4JI6 - chains A and M of the 21 polymer chains in the assembly; structure by X-ray diffraction, 3.55 A resolution.

[Chain A]
Molecule: 16S rRNA
Organism: Thermus thermophilus
Sequence (1522 nucleotides; row label = number of the first residue in the row; note: 42 numbers in that range are skipped by the numbering (no residue carries them; nothing is unmodelled there); a row labelled like 190A-190L holds insertion residues (190A, then the next letters in order); numbering starts at 0):
     0 UUUGUUGGAG AGUUUGAUCC UGGCUCAGGG UGAACGCUGG CGGCGUGCCU AAGACAUGCA
    60 AGUCGUGCGG G
    73 CCGCGGGGUU UU
    88 ACUCCG
    95 UGGUC
   101 AGCGGCGGAC GGGUGAGUAA CGCGUGGGU
  129A G
   130 ACCUACCCGG AAGAGGGGGA CAACCCGGGG AAACUCGGGC UAAUCCCCCA UGUGGACCCG
   190 C
190A-190L CCCUUGGGGUGU
   191 GUCCAAAGGG CUUU
   216 GCCCGCUUCC GGAUGGGCCC GCGUCCCAUC AGCUAGUUGG UGGGGUAAUG GCCCACCAAG
   276 GCGACGACGG GUAGCCGGUC UGAGAGGAUG GCCGGCCACA GGGGCACUGA GACACGGGCC
   336 CCACUCCUAC GGGAGGCAGC AGUUAGGAAU CUUCCGCAAU GGGCGCAAGC CUGACGGAGC
   396 GACGCCGCUU GGAGGAAGAA GCCCUUCGGG GUGUAAACUC CUGAA
   442 CCCGGGACGA AACCCCCGAC GA
   474 GGGGACUGAC GGUACCGGG
   494 GUAAUAGCGC CGGCCAACUC CGUGCCAGCA GCCGCGGUAA UACGGAGGGC GCGAGCGUUA
   554 CCCGGAUUCA CUGGGCGUAA AGGGCGUGUA GGCGGCCUGG GGCGUCCCAU GUGAAAGACC
   614 ACGGCUCAAC CGUGGGGGAG CGUGGGAUAC GCUCAGGCUA GACGGUGGGA GAGGGUGGUG
   674 GAAUUCCCGG AGUAGCGGUG AAAUGCGCAG AUACCGGGAG GAACGCCGAU GGCGAAGGCA
   734 GCCACCUGGU CCACCCGUGA CGCUGAGGCG CGAAAGCGUG GGGAGCAAAC CGGAUUAGAU
   794 ACCCGGGUAG UCCACGCCCU AAACGAUGCG CGCUAGGUCU CUGGGUCU
   848 CCUGGGGGCC GAAGCUAACG CGUUAAGCGC GCCGCCUGGG GAGUACGGCC GCAAGGCUGA
   908 AACUCAAAGG AAUUGACGGG GGCCCGCACA AGCGGUGGAG CAUGUGGUUU AAUUCGAAGX
   968 AACGCGAAGA ACCUUACCAG GCCUUGACAU GCUAGG
 1003A G
  1004 AACCCGGGUG AAAGCCUGGG GUGCCCC
1030A-1030D GCGA
  1031 GGGGAGCCCU AGCACAGGUG CUGCAUGGCC GUCGUCAGCU CGUGCCGUGA GGUGUUGGGU
  1091 UAAGUCCCGC AACGAGCGCA ACCCCCGCCG UUAGUUGCCA GCGGUUCGGC CGGGCACUCU
  1151 AACGGGACUG CCCGCGAAA
  1171 GCGGGAGGAA GGAGGGGACG ACGUCUGGUC AGCAUGGCCC UUACGGCCUG GGCGACACAC
  1231 GUGCUACAAU GCCCACUACA AAGCGAUGCC ACCCGGCAAC GGGGAGCUAA UCGCAAAAAG
  1291 GUGGGCCCAG UUCGGAUUGG GGUCUGCAAC CCGACCCCAU GAAGCCGGAA UCGCUAGUAA
  1351 UCGCGGAUCA G
 1361A C
  1362 CAUGCCGCGG UGAAUACGUU CCCGGGCCUU GUACACACXG CCXGUXACGC CAUGGGAGCG
  1422 GGCUCUACCC GAAGUCGCCG GG
  1446 AGCCUACGGG
  1459 CAGGCGCCGA GGGUAGGGCC CGUGACUGGG GCGAAGUCGU AACAAGGUAG CUGUACCGGA
  1519 AGGUGCGGCU GGAUCCACUC CUUUCU
Disordered / not traced: 0-2, 1534-1538
Construct notes: conflict C1534 (A2157 in M26923.1), A1535 (C2158 in M26923.1)
Modified positions: PSU (pseudouridine-5'-monophosphate) at position 516, 7MG (7N-methyl-8-hydroguanosine-5'-monophosphate) at position 527, M2G (N2-dimethylguanosine-5'-monophosphate) at position 966, 5MC (5-methylcytidine-5'-monophosphate) at position 967, 2MG (2N-methylguanosine-5'-monophosphate) at position 1207, 5MC (5-methylcytidine-5'-monophosphate) at position 1400, 4OC (4n,o2'-methylcytidine-5'-monophosphate) at position 1402, 5MC (5-methylcytidine-5'-monophosphate) at position 1404, 5MC (5-methylcytidine-5'-monophosphate) at position 1407, UR3 (3-methyluridine-5'-monophoshate) at position 1498, MA6 (6N-dimethyladenosine-5'-monophoshate) at position 1518, MA6 (6N-dimethyladenosine-5'-monophoshate) at position 1519, PSU (pseudouridine-5'-monophosphate) at position 1540, PSU (pseudouridine-5'-monophosphate) at position 1541
Ion coordination: Mg2+ site 1: G3 (shared with 1 residue of chain D); Mg2+ site 2 near U12 (its only coordinating residue here); Mg2+ site 3 near G21 (its only coordinating residue here); Mg2+ site 4 near G22 (its only coordinating residue here); Mg2+ site 5: G22, U884; Mg2+ site 6 near G27 (its only coordinating residue here); Mg2+ site 7 near A53 (its only coordinating residue here); Mg2+ site 8: A59, U387; Mg2+ site 9 near G61 (its only coordinating residue here); Mg2+ site 10 near U83 (its only coordinating residue here); Mg2+ site 11 near G97 (its only coordinating residue here); Mg2+ site 12 near U98 (its only coordinating residue here); 102 more Mg2+ sites not listed
From the paper describing this entry:
  - conformationally variable residues: A1492, A1493
  - mutagenesis - C1490U: increased growth

[Chain M]
Molecule: Ribosomal protein S13
Organism: Thermus thermophilus
UniProt: P80377 (RS13_THET8); residue numbers follow UniProt; this construct covers 1-126
Sequence (126 residues; numbered 1 to 126; the number before each row is that of its first residue):
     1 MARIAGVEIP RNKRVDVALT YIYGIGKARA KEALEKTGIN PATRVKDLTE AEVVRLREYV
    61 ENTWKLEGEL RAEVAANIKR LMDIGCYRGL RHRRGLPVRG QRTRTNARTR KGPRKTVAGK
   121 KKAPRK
Disordered / not traced: 1, 120-126

[Interface between chain A and chain M]
Residue-residue contacts (87):
  G947(A) / Arg-108(M)  phosphate contact
  G947(A) / Thr-109(M)  hydrogen bond to the phosphate
  C948(A) / Asn-106(M)  phosphate contact
  C948(A) / Ala-107(M)  phosphate contact
  C948(A) / Arg-108(M)  hydrogen bond to the phosphate
  C948(A) / Thr-109(M)  hydrogen bond to the phosphate
  A949(A) / Gln-101(M)  phosphate contact
  A949(A) / Arg-102(M)  phosphate contact
  A949(A) / Asn-106(M)  hydrogen bond to the phosphate
  U950(A) / Arg-102(M)  salt bridge to the phosphate
  U950(A) / Thr-105(M)  hydrogen bond to the base
  U950(A) / Asn-106(M)  base contact
  G951(A) / Arg-102(M)  salt bridge to the phosphate
  G951(A) / Thr-105(M)  base contact
  U952(A) / Arg-104(M)  base contact
  U952(A) / Thr-105(M)  base contact
  G953(A) / Arg-104(M)  salt bridge to the phosphate
  G954(A) / Arg-104(M)  hydrogen bond to the base
  A1225(A) / Gln-101(M)  phosphate contact
  A1225(A) / Arg-102(M)  phosphate contact
  A1225(A) / Thr-103(M)  hydrogen bond to the phosphate
  A1225(A) / Arg-104(M)  phosphate contact
  C1226(A) / Arg-91(M)  salt bridge to the phosphate
  C1226(A) / Arg-94(M)  salt bridge to the phosphate
  C1226(A) / Leu-96(M)  sugar contact
  C1226(A) / Thr-103(M)  hydrogen bond to the sugar
  C1226(A) / Arg-104(M)  base contact
  C1226(A) / Lys-111(M)  sugar contact
  A1227(A) / Leu-96(M)  phosphate contact
  A1227(A) / Lys-111(M)  phosphate contact
  A1227(A) / Lys-115(M)  hydrogen bond to the sugar
  A1227(A) / Val-117(M)  base contact
  C1228(A) / Arg-104(M)  hydrogen bond to the base
  C1228(A) / Arg-108(M)  salt bridge to the phosphate
  C1228(A) / Lys-111(M)  salt bridge to the phosphate
  C1228(A) / Pro-113(M)  phosphate contact
  C1228(A) / Lys-115(M)  phosphate contact
  C1228(A) / Thr-116(M)  phosphate contact
  C1228(A) / Val-117(M)  hydrogen bond to the sugar
  A1229(A) / Thr-105(M)  base contact
  A1229(A) / Arg-114(M)  salt bridge to the phosphate
  A1229(A) / Thr-116(M)  phosphate contact
  C1230(A) / Thr-105(M)  base contact
  G1295(A) / Arg-14(M)  hydrogen bond to the sugar
  C1296(A) / Arg-44(M)  salt bridge to the phosphate
  C1297(A) / Arg-44(M)  salt bridge to the phosphate
  U1301(A) / Lys-13(M)  hydrogen bond to the phosphate
  U1302(A) / Lys-13(M)  salt bridge to the phosphate
  U1302(A) / Arg-14(M)  hydrogen bond to the base
  U1302(A) / Val-17(M)  base contact
  A1306(A) / Thr-109(M)  hydrogen bond to the sugar
  U1307(A) / Gln-101(M)  hydrogen bond to the phosphate
  U1307(A) / Thr-109(M)  sugar contact
  U1307(A) / Arg-110(M)  phosphate contact
  U1308(A) / Ile-78(M)  sugar contact
  U1308(A) / His-92(M)  hydrogen bond to the phosphate
  U1308(A) / Pro-97(M)  phosphate contact
  U1308(A) / Val-98(M)  hydrogen bond to the phosphate
  U1308(A) / Arg-99(M)  salt bridge to the phosphate
  U1308(A) / Gln-101(M)  hydrogen bond to the phosphate
  U1308(A) / Arg-110(M)  phosphate contact
  G1309(A) / Val-74(M)  sugar contact
  G1309(A) / Asn-77(M)  hydrogen bond to the sugar
  G1309(A) / Ile-78(M)  sugar contact
  G1309(A) / Arg-88(M)  salt bridge to the phosphate
  G1309(A) / His-92(M)  salt bridge to the phosphate
  G1309(A) / Val-98(M)  phosphate contact
  G1309(A) / Arg-99(M)  salt bridge to the phosphate
  G1310(A) / Asn-77(M)  sugar contact
  G1310(A) / Arg-80(M)  salt bridge to the phosphate
  G1310(A) / Arg-88(M)  salt bridge to the phosphate
  G1323(A) / Gly-100(M)  phosphate contact
  C1328(A) / Ala-28(M)  phosphate contact
  C1328(A) / Arg-29(M)  hydrogen bond to the sugar
  A1329(A) / Tyr-23(M)  phosphate contact
  A1329(A) / Gly-24(M)  phosphate contact
  A1329(A) / Ile-25(M)  phosphate contact
  A1329(A) / Gly-26(M)  hydrogen bond to the phosphate
  A1329(A) / Ala-28(M)  hydrogen bond to the phosphate
  A1329(A) / Arg-29(M)  hydrogen bond to the phosphate
  U1330(A) / Thr-20(M)  phosphate contact
  U1330(A) / Ile-22(M)  phosphate contact
  U1330(A) / Tyr-23(M)  phosphate contact
  U1330(A) / Ile-25(M)  phosphate contact
  U1330(A) / Gly-26(M)  hydrogen bond to the phosphate
  G1331(A) / Tyr-23(M)  phosphate contact
  A1332(A) / Thr-109(M)  base contact
Interface residues without a listed pair, chain A (33 interface residues in all): C1320, C1321, C1322
Interface residues without a listed pair, chain M (47 interface residues in all): Tyr-21, Lys-27, Leu-70, Arg-71, Leu-81, Tyr-87

[In short]
The interface between chain A and chain M involves 33 residues on one side and 47 on the other, with 25
hydrogen bonds and 17 salt bridges. Polar contacts include U950(A)/Thr-105(M), G954(A)/Arg-104(M) and
C1228(A)/Arg-104(M). G22(A) and U884(A) form the Mg2+ site 5. From the paper: C1490U of chain A increases
growth; conformational variability at A1492(A) and A1493(A).
Here chain A is 16S rRNA and chain M is Ribosomal protein S13, both from Thermus thermophilus. Entry 4JI6
(Crystal Structure of 30S ribosomal subunit from Thermus thermophilus) was determined by X-ray diffraction
together with 4JI0, 4JI1, 4JI2, 4JI3, 4JI4, 4JI5, 4JI7 and 4JI8 from the same study.
